PDB entry 7RFB | X-ray diffraction, 2.70 A resolution | chains B and C of the 3 polymer chains in the assembly

== Chain B ==
Protein: mAb1198 Light Chain
Source organism: Homo sapiens
Chain sequence (220 residues; numbered 1 to 214 plus 6 insertion-coded residues; the number before each row is that of its first residue; a row labelled like 27A-27E holds insertion residues (27A, then the next letters in order)):
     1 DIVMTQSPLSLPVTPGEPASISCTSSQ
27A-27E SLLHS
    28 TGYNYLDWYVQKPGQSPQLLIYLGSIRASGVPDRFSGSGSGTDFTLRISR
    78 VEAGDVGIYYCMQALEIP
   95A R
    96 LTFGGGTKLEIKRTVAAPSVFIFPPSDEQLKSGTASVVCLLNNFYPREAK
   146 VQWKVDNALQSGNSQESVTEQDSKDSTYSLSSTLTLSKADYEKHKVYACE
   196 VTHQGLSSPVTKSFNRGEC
Not modelled in the structure: 1, 214
Cystine bridges: Cys23-Cys88, Cys134-Cys194

== Chain C ==
Protein: envelope glycoprotein E2
Source organism: Hepacivirus C
Notes: fragment: ectodomain
Reference sequence: A0A2P0NE26 (A0A2P0NE26_9HEPC); residues 384-645 here correspond to UniProt positions 214-475 (UniProt number = residue number - 170)
Chain sequence (262 residues; row label = number of the first residue in the row):
   384 STHVTGGTASHTTRHFASLFSSGASQRVQLINTNGSWHINRTALNCNDSL
   434 HTGFLAALFYTHKFNASGCPERMAHCRPIDEFAQGWGPITYAEGHGSDQR
   484 PYCWHYAPRQCGTIPASQVCGPVYCFTPSPVVVGTTDRFGAPTYTWGENE
   534 TDVLILNNTRPPQGNWFGCTWMNSTGFTKTCGGPPCNIGGVGNNTLTCPT
   584 DCFRKHPEATYTKCGSGPWLTPRCLVDYPYRLWHYPCTVNFTIFKVRMYV
   634 GGVEHRLNAACN
Not modelled in the structure: 384-419
Cystine bridges: Cys429-Cys503, Cys452-Cys620, Cys459-Cys486, Cys494-Cys564, Cys508-Cys552, Cys569-Cys597, Cys581-Cys585, Cys607-Cys644
Covalent attachments: N-acetylglucosamine (NAG) linked to Asn423, Asn430, Asn448, Asn540, Asn556, Asn576, Asn623

== Chain B / chain C interface ==
Pairs across the interface - 10 pairs, chain B then chain C:
  His27D(B) - His445(C)  hydrogen bond (side chain-backbone)
  His27D(B) - Phe447(C)
  Thr28(B) - His445(C)
  Tyr32(B) - His445(C)
  Ala91(B) - His445(C)  hydrogen bond (backbone-side chain)
  Leu92(B) - Lys446(C)  hydrogen bond (backbone-side chain)
  Ile94(B) - Ala439(C)
  Ile94(B) - Tyr443(C)  hydrophobic
  Ile94(B) - His445(C)
  Ile94(B) - Lys446(C)
Other interface residues (no listed pair), chain B (9 interface residues in all): Ser27E, Glu93, Pro95
Other interface residues (no listed pair), chain C (7 interface residues in all): Thr444, Val622

== Overview ==
The interface between chain B and chain C involves 9 residues on one side and 7 on the other; the contacts
include 3 hydrogen bonds. Polar contacts include His27D(B)-His445(C), Ala91(B)-His445(C) and
Leu92(B)-Lys446(C).
Chain B is mAb1198 Light Chain (Homo sapiens) and chain C is envelope glycoprotein E2 (Hepacivirus C); the
structure, Crystal structure of broadly neutralizing antibody mAb1198 in complex with Hepatitis C virus
envelope glycoprotein E2 ..., was determined by X-ray diffraction together with 7RFC from the same study.
